Entry 7B0F (X-ray diffraction, 2.80 A resolution); this record covers chains A and C of the 3 polymer chains in the assembly.

# Chain A
Name: DNA polymerase
Organism: Thermococcus gorgonarius
Notes: EC 2.7.7.7
UniProt: P56689 (DPOL_THEGO); numbering as in UniProt (aligned over 1-773)
Chain sequence (773 residues; row label = number of the first residue in the row):
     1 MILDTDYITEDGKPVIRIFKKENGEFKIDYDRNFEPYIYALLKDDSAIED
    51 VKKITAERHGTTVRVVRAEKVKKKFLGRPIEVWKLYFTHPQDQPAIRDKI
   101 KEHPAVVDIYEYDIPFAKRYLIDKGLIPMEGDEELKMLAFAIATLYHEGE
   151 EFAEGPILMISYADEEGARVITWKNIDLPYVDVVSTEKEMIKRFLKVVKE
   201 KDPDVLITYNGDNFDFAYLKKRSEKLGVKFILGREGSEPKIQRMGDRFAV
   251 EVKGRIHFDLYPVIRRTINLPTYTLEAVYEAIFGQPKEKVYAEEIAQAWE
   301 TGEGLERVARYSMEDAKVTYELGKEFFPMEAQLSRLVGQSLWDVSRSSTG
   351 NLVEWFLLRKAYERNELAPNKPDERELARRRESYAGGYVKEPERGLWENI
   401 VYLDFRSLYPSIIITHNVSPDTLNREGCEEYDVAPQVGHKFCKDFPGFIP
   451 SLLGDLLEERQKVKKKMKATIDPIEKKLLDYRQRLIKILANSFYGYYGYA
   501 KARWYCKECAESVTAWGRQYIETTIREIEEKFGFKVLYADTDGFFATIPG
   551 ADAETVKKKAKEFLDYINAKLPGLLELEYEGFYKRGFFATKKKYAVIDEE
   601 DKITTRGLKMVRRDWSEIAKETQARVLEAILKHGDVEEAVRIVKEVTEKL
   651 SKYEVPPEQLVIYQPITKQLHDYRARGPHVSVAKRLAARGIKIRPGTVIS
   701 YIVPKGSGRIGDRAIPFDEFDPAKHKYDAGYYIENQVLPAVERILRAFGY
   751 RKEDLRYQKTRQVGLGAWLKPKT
Unresolved in the structure: 611-612, 665-696, 706-713, 764-773
Construct notes: conflict Gln93 (Val in P56689), Ala141 (Asp in P56689), Ala143 (Glu in P56689), Leu485 (Ala in P56689), Ala589 (Val in P56689), Lys609 (Glu in P56689), Met610 (Ile in P56689), Gln659 (Lys in P56689), Gln664 (Glu in P56689), Pro665 (Gln in P56689), Lys668 (Arg in P56689), Gln669 (Asp in P56689), His671 (Lys in P56689), Arg674 (Lys in P56689), Arg676 (Thr in P56689), Ser681 (Ala in P56689), Pro704 (Leu in P56689), Gly730 (Glu in P56689)
Cystine bridges: Cys428-Cys442
Residues lining bound ligands: dTTP (TTP): Arg406, Ser407, Arg460, Lys464, Lys487, Glu578
From the paper describing this entry:
  - binding site for the 13-nt DNA strand (chain C): Lys591
  - binding site for the 6-nt DNA strand: Thr541, Asp542
  - conformationally variable residues (order/disorder transition): Ile662 to Ser700, Gly706 to Pro716

# Chain C
Molecule: 13-nt DNA strand
Sequence (13 nucleotides; each row starts with the number of its first residue; numbers below 1 keep their minus sign (DA-2 is residue -2)):
    -2 AACGGCTAATGCG

# Chain A / chain C interface
Pairs across the interface (59):
  Tyr7(A) - DA-2(C)  hydrogen bond to the phosphate
  Tyr7(A) - DA-1(C)  hydrogen bond to the phosphate
  Thr9(A) - DA-2(C)  phosphate contact
  Pro90(A) - DA-1(C)  phosphate contact
  Gln91(A) - DA-2(C)  hydrogen bond to the phosphate
  Gln91(A) - DA-1(C)  base contact
  Pro94(A) - DA-1(C)  base contact
  Arg97(A) - DC0(C)  salt bridge to the phosphate
  Asp113(A) - DC0(C)  phosphate contact
  Pro115(A) - DA-1(C)  phosphate contact
  Pro115(A) - DC0(C)  base contact
  Phe116(A) - DA-1(C)  hydrogen bond to the phosphate
  Lys118(A) - DC0(C)  base contact
  Gln242(A) - DA-2(C)  base contact
  Arg243(A) - DA-2(C)  base contact
  Met244(A) - DG1(C)  base contact
  Gly245(A) - DG2(C)  base contact
  Asp246(A) - DG2(C)  hydrogen bond to the base
  Arg247(A) - DC3(C)  base contact
  Arg266(A) - DC3(C)  base contact
  Asp343(A) - DC0(C)  base contact
  Asp343(A) - DG1(C)  hydrogen bond to the base
  Ser347(A) - DG1(C)  base contact
  Ser348(A) - DG2(C)  hydrogen bond to the phosphate
  Ser348(A) - DC3(C)  base contact
  Ser348(A) - DT4(C)  hydrogen bond to the phosphate
  Thr349(A) - DT4(C)  hydrogen bond to the phosphate
  Gly350(A) - DT4(C)  hydrogen bond to the phosphate
  Trp355(A) - DC0(C)  base contact
  Lys371(A) - DC0(C)  phosphate contact
  Lys371(A) - DG1(C)  phosphate contact
  Ser383(A) - DA6(C)  hydrogen bond to the phosphate
  Tyr384(A) - DA5(C)  hydrogen bond to the phosphate
  Tyr384(A) - DA6(C)  sugar contact
  Tyr384(A) - DT7(C)  phosphate contact
  Ala385(A) - DA6(C)  phosphate contact
  Ala385(A) - DT7(C)  phosphate contact
  Gly386(A) - DA6(C)  hydrogen bond to the phosphate
  Gly386(A) - DT7(C)  hydrogen bond to the phosphate
  Gly387(A) - DT7(C)  sugar contact
  Val389(A) - DT7(C)  phosphate contact
  Val389(A) - DG8(C)  phosphate contact
  Ser492(A) - DT4(C)  base contact
  Tyr494(A) - DA5(C)  sugar contact
  Gly495(A) - DT4(C)  sugar contact
  Gly495(A) - DA5(C)  sugar contact
  Gly498(A) - DA5(C)  sugar contact
  Tyr499(A) - DG2(C)  hydrogen bond to the phosphate
  Tyr499(A) - DC3(C)  hydrogen bond to the phosphate
  Tyr499(A) - DT4(C)  phosphate contact
  Lys501(A) - DG2(C)  sugar contact
  Lys501(A) - DC3(C)  salt bridge to the phosphate
  Thr590(A) - DC9(C)  sugar contact
  Lys591(A) - DG8(C)  salt bridge to the phosphate
  Lys591(A) - DC9(C)  sugar contact
  Lys592(A) - DT7(C)  base contact
  Lys593(A) - DC9(C)  phosphate contact
  Lys593(A) - DG10(C)  phosphate contact
  Arg743(A) - DG10(C)  phosphate contact
Interface residues without a listed pair, chain A (50 interface residues in all): Ile8, His59, His89, Tyr112, Lys240, Ile241, Trp342, Asn351, Tyr496

# In short
Chain A and chain C form an interface of 50 and 13 residues respectively; the contacts include 16 hydrogen
bonds and 3 salt bridges. Polar contacts include Asp246(A)-DG2(C), Asp343(A)-DG1(C) and Tyr7(A)-DA-2(C). The
paper reports a binding site for the 6-nt DNA strand at Thr541(A) and Asp542(A); a binding site for the 13-nt
DNA strand (chain C) at Lys591(A).
Chain A is DNA polymerase (Thermococcus gorgonarius) and chain C is a 13-nt DNA strand; the structure,
TgoT_6G12 Binary complex, was determined by X-ray diffraction (same publication as 7B0H, 7B06, 7B07, 7B08 and
7B0G).
